7RLY - chains P and C of the 3 polymer chains in the assembly; structure by X-ray diffraction, 2.67 A resolution.

[Chain P]
Molecule: peptide from Circumsporozoite protein variant VK210
UniProtKB: P08677 (CSP_PLAVB); residues 2-18 here correspond to UniProt positions 124-140 (UniProt number = residue number + 122)
Sequence (17 residues; each row starts with the number of its first residue):
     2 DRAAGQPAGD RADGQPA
Disordered / not traced: 17-18

[Chain C]
Molecule: 2F2 Fab heavy chain
Source organism: Mus musculus
Notes: antibody fragment or engineered binder
Sequence (224 residues; each row starts with the number of its first residue; a row labelled like 82A-82C holds insertion residues (82A, then the next letters in order)):
     1 NSQLQQSGPE LVKPGASVKI SCKASGYSFT GYYMHWVKQS HVKSLEWIGR ID
   52A P
    53 YDGATSYNQN FKDKASLTVD KSSTTGFMEL
82A-82C HSL
    83 TSEDSAVYYC AREGHWDG
100A-100D DWYF
   101 DVWGAGTTVT VSSASTKGPS VFPLAPSSKS TSGGTAALGC LVKDYFPEPV TVSWNSGALT
   161 SGVHTFPAVL QSSGLYSLSS VVTVPSSSLG TQTYICNVNH KPSNTKVDKK VEPKSC
Disordered / not traced: 1-2, 216
Cystine bridges: Cys22-Cys92, Cys140-Cys196

[Chain P / chain C interface]
Pairs across the interface (23; chain P residue first):
  Asp2(P) with Gly31(C)
  Arg3(P) with Gly31(C); Asp52(C), salt bridge; Tyr53(C); Asp54(C), salt bridge
  Ala4(P) with Gly31(C); Tyr32(C), hydrophobic; Tyr33(C)
  Ala5(P) with Tyr33(C); Trp100B(C)
  Gly6(P) with Tyr33(C); Glu95(C); Trp100B(C)
  Gln7(P) with Glu95(C), hydrogen bond (backbone-side chain); Trp100B(C), hydrogen bond (side chain-backbone); Tyr100C(C)
  Ala9(P) with Trp47(C)
  Gly10(P) with Trp47(C); Arg50(C); Ser58(C), hydrogen bond (backbone-side chain)
  Asp11(P) with Arg50(C); Ser58(C)
  Asp14(P) with Arg50(C), salt bridge
Also at the interface, not in a pair above, chain P (11 interface residues in all): Arg12
Also at the interface, not in a pair above, chain C (14 interface residues in all): Thr30, Gln61

[In short]
11 residues of chain P and 14 residues of chain C are in contact, with 3 hydrogen bonds and 3 salt bridges.
Polar contacts include Arg3(P)-Asp52(C), Arg3(P)-Asp54(C) and Asp14(P)-Arg50(C).
Chain P is peptide from Circumsporozoite protein variant VK210 and chain C is 2F2 Fab heavy chain (Mus
musculus); the structure, Antibody 2F2 in complex with P. vivax CSP peptide DRAAGQPAGDRADGQPA, was determined
by X-ray diffraction, deposited together with 7RLV, 7RLW, 7RLX and 7RLZ.
